PDB entry 6N9V | electron microscopy, 4.00 A resolution | chains A and T of the 9 polymer chains in the assembly

== Chain A ==
Protein: DNA primase/helicase
From: Enterobacteria phage T7
Notes: EC 2.7.7.-, 3.6.4.12
UniProtKB: P03692 (PRIM_BPT7); numbering as in UniProt (aligned over 1-566)
Chain sequence (566 residues; each row starts with the number of its first residue):
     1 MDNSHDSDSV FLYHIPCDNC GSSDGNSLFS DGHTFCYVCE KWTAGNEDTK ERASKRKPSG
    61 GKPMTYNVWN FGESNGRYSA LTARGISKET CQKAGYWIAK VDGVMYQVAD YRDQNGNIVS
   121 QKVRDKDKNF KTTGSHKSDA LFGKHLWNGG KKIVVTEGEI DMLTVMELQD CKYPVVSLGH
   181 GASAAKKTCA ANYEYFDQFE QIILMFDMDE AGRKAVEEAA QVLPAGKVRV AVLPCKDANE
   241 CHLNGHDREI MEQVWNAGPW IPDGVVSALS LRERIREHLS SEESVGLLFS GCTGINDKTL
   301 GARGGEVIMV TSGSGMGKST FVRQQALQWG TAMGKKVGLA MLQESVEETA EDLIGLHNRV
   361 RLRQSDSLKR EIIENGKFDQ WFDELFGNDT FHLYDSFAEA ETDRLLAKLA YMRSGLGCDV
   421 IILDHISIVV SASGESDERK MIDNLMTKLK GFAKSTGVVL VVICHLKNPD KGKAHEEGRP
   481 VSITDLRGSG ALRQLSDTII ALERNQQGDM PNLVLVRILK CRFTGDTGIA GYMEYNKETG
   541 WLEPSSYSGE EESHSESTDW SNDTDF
Not modelled in the structure: 1-263, 281-284, 343-345, 364-369, 397-404, 431-436, 506-510, 549-566
Differences from the reference sequence: engineered mutation Gln343 (Glu in P03692)
Swiss-Prot annotation at these positions:
  - zinc finger: Cys17 to Cys39 (C4-like)
  - region: Glu550 to Phe566 (Binding to viral DNA polymerase)
  - binding site (Zn(2+)): Cys17, Cys20, Cys36, Cys39
  - binding site (Mg(2+)): Glu157, Asp207, Asp237
  - binding site (ATP): Ser312 to Ser319
  - site (dTTP/dATP binding): Arg361, His465, Arg504, Arg522, Tyr535
What the authors report for this chain:
  - mutagenesis - E343Q: abolished catalytic activity (citing earlier work)
  - specificity-determining residues: His33 (citing earlier work)

== Chain T ==
Molecule: Template
Sequence (44 nucleotides; each row starts with the number of its first residue):
  1999 TTTTTAGCTG GTCATTTTTT TTTTTTTTTT TTTTTTTTTT TTTT
Not modelled in the structure: 1999-2001, 2014-2027

== How chain A and chain T interact ==
Pairs across the interface (5):
  Arg439(A) with DT2039(T), hydrogen bond to the sugar
  Lys467(A) with DT2041(T), salt bridge to the phosphate
  Asn468(A) with DT2042(T), hydrogen bond to the phosphate
  Arg487(A) with DT2041(T), phosphate contact
  Gly490(A) with DT2040(T), phosphate contact
Other interface residues (no listed pair), chain A (7 interface residues in all): Gly488, Ser489
Other interface residues (no listed pair), chain T (5 interface residues in all): DT2038

== In short ==
7 residues of chain A face 5 of chain T across their interface; the contacts include 2 hydrogen bonds and 1
salt bridge. Polar pairs include Arg439(A)-DT2039(T), Asn468(A)-DT2042(T) and Lys467(A)-DT2041(T). The paper
reports that E343Q of chain A abolishes catalytic activity; the specificity determinant His33(A).
Chain A is DNA primase/helicase (Enterobacteria phage T7) and chain T is Template; the structure, Structure of
bacteriophage T7 lagging-strand DNA polymerase (D5A/E7A) and gp4 (helicase/primase) bound to DNA including
RNA/DNA ..., was determined by electron microscopy (same publication as 6N7I, 6N7N, 6N7S, 6N7T, 6N7V, 6N7W and
3 further entries).
